Entry 3QEO (X-ray diffraction, 1.90 A resolution); this record covers chains A and B.

Chain A (and B):
Protein: Deoxycytidine kinase
Source organism: Homo sapiens
Notes: EC 2.7.1.74; chain B of this document is another copy of the same molecule, construct and numbering; everything in this record applies to it too
UniProt: P27707 (DCK_HUMAN); residues 1-260 here = UniProt positions 1-260
Chain sequence (279 residues; row label = number of the first residue in the row; numbers below 1 keep their minus sign (Met-18 is residue -18)):
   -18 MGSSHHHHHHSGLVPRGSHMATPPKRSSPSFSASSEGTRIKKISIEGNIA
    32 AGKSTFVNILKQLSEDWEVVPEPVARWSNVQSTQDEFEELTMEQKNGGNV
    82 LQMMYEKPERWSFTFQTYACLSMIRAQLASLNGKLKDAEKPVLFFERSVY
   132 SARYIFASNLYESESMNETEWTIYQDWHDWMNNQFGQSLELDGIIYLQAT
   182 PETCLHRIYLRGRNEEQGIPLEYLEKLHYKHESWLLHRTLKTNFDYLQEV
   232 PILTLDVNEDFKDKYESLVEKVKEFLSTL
Not modelled in the structure: -18 to 18, 62-69 (chain B: -18 to 18, 63-70)
Construct notes: expression tag (-18 to 0, 146); engineered mutation Ser9 (Cys in P27707), Ser45 (Cys in P27707), Ser59 (Cys in P27707), Glu74 (Ser in P27707), Met104 (Arg in P27707), Ala133 (Asp in P27707)
Ligand contacts:
  - L-deoxythymidine (LLT): Glu53, Val55, Leu82, Met85, Tyr86, Phe96, Gln97, Arg128, Phe137, Leu141, Glu197, Tyr204
  - UDP (uridine-5'-diphosphate): Asn29, Ile30, Ala31, Ala32, Gly33, Lys34, Ser35, Thr36, Glu127, Arg188, Leu191, Arg192, Glu240, Asp241, Phe242, Lys243

Interface between chain A and chain B:
Contacting residue pairs (50; chain A residue first):
  Met73(A) with Thr153(B), hydrogen bond
  Asn77(A) with Thr153(B); Ile154(B)
  Asn80(A) with Thr150(B)
  Met84(A) with Thr150(B)
  Glu90(A) with Arg91(B), hydrogen bond (backbone-side chain)
  Arg91(A) with Glu90(B), hydrogen bond (side chain-backbone); Arg91(B); Glu151(B), salt bridge
  Trp92(A) with Asn148(B); Glu151(B)
  Phe94(A) with Thr95(B)
  Thr95(A) with Phe94(B)
  Tyr99(A) with Ile154(B), hydrophobic; Asp157(B), hydrogen bond
  Leu102(A) with Trp158(B), hydrophobic; Trp161(B), hydrophobic
  Ile105(A) with Trp161(B), hydrophobic
  Arg106(A) with Asp157(B), salt bridge; Trp161(B)
  Leu109(A) with Trp161(B), hydrophobic
  Asn148(A) with Trp92(B)
  Thr150(A) with Asn77(B); Asn80(B), hydrogen bond
  Glu151(A) with Arg91(B), salt bridge; Trp92(B)
  Thr153(A) with Met73(B); Asn77(B)
  Ile154(A) with Asn77(B); Thr95(B); Tyr99(B), hydrophobic
  Asp157(A) with Met73(B); Tyr99(B), hydrogen bond; Arg106(B), salt bridge
  Trp158(A) with Thr98(B); Leu102(B), hydrophobic; Trp158(B)
  Trp161(A) with Leu102(B), hydrophobic; Ile105(B), hydrophobic; Arg106(B); Met162(B), hydrophobic
  Met162(A) with Trp158(B); Trp161(B), hydrophobic; Met162(B), hydrophobic
  Gln165(A) with Leu109(B); Phe166(B)
  Phe166(A) with Trp161(B), hydrophobic; Met162(B), hydrophobic; Gln165(B); Phe166(B), hydrophobic
Also at the interface, not in a pair above, chain A (26 interface residues in all): Val81
Also at the interface, not in a pair above, chain B (27 interface residues in all): Val81, Met84

Summary:
Chain A and chain B form an interface of 26 and 27 residues respectively, with 6 hydrogen bonds and 4 salt
bridges. Polar pairs include Arg91(A)-Glu151(B), Arg106(A)-Asp157(B) and Met73(A)-Thr153(B). Chain A binds UDP
and L-deoxythymidine.
Both chains are Deoxycytidine kinase (Homo sapiens). Entry 3QEO (S74E-R104M-D133A dCK variant in complex with
L-deoxythymidine and UDP) was determined by X-ray diffraction together with 3QEJ and 3QEN from the same study.
